PDB entry 3GA8 | X-ray diffraction, 1.70 A resolution | chain A

# Chain A
Name: HTH-type transcriptional regulator MqsA (YgiT/B3021)
Source organism: Escherichia coli K-12
Notes: fragment: N-terminal domain
UniProtKB: Q46864 (YGIT_ECOLI); numbering as in UniProt (aligned over 1-76)
Chain sequence (78 residues; numbered -1 to 76; the number before each row is that of its first residue; numbers below 1 keep their minus sign (Gly-1 is residue -1)):
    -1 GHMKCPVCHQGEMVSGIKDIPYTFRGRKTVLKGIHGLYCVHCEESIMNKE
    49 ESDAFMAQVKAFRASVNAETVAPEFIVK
Disordered / not traced: -1 to 0, 68-76
Sequence notes: expression tag (-1 to 0)
Swiss-Prot annotation at these positions:
  - binding site (Zn(2+)): Cys3, Cys6, Cys37, Cys40
  - mutagenesis: Arg61 (R61A/D: Decreases DNA-binding, decreases thermostability of MqsR-MqsA complex)
Ligand contacts: Zn2+ (ZN): Cys3, Cys6, Cys37, Cys40, Glu42
From the paper describing this entry:
  - Zn2+ coordination: Cys3, Cys6, Cys37, Cys40

# Summary
Chain A binds Zn2+. Curated annotation (UniProt) lists 4 Zn2+-binding residues and one mutagenesis site. From
the paper: Zn2+ coordination by Cys3, Cys6 and Cys37 among others.
Chain A is HTH-type transcriptional regulator MqsA (YgiT/B3021) (Escherichia coli K-12); the structure,
Structure of the N-terminal domain of the E. coli protein MqsA (YgiT/b3021), was determined by X-ray
diffraction (same publication as 3GN5 and 3HI2).
